8IOL - chains A and C of the 8 polymer chains in the assembly; structure by electron microscopy, 2.90 A resolution.

== Chain A (and C) ==
Protein: Ribulose bisphosphate carboxylase large chain
From: Synechococcus elongatus PCC 6301
Notes: EC 4.1.1.39; chain C of this document is another copy of the same molecule, construct and numbering; everything in this record applies to it too
UniProt: P00880 (RBL_SYNP6); numbering as in UniProt (aligned over 1-472)
Amino-acid sequence (472 residues; numbered 1 to 472; the number before each row is that of its first residue):
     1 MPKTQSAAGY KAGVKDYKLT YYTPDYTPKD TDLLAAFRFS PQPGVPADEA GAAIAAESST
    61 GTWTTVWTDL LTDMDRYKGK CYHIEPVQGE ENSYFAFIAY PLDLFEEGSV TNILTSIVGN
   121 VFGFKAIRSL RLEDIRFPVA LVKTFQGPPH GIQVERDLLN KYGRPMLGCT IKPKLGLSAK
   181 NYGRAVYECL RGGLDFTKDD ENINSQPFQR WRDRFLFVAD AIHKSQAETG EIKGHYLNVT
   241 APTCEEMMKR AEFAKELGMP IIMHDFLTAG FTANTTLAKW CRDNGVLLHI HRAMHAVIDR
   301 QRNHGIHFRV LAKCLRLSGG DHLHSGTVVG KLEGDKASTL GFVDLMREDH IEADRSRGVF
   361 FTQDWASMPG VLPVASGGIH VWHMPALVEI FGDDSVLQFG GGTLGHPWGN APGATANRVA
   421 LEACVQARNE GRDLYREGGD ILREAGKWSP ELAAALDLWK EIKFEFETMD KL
Not modelled in the structure: 1-15, 68-71, 401-403, 464-472
Curated features (UniProtKB/Swiss-Prot):
  - motif: E461 to E467 (Interacts with RbcX2)
  - active site (Proton acceptor): K172, H291
  - binding site (substrate): N120, T170, K174, R292, H324, S376
  - binding site (Mg(2+)): K198, D200, E201
  - site: K331 (Transition state stabilizer)
  - modified residue: K198 (N6-carboxylysine)
  - mutagenesis: E49 (E49A/C: Does not form the RbcL8-(RbcX2)8 complex), A53 (A53H: Wild-type formation of the RbcL8-(RbcX2)8 complex), W67 to L71 (Alters the RbcL-RbcS interface, RbcS cannot displace RbcX2 from assembly intermediate), E106 (E106Q: Protein aggregates, forms RbcL2-RbcX(2)2 homodimer intermediate poorly), A126 (A126Y: Reduced formation of the RbcL8-(RbcX2)8 complex), R212 (R212S: Forms stable homodimer in presence of RbcX2 but does not form RbcL8 form), E461 to L472 (Remains bound to GroEL), F464 (F464A: Remains bound to GroEL), F466 (F466A: Remains bound to GroEL)

== How chain A and chain C interact ==
Pairs across the interface (14; chain A residue first):
  S178(A) - D157(C)
  K180(A) - D157(C)
  K180(A) - N160(C)  hydrogen bond
  K180(A) - Y162(C)
  P207(A) - K143(C)
  R210(A) - R282(C)
  R212(A) - R282(C)
  R212(A) - D283(C)  hydrogen bond (side chain-backbone)
  R212(A) - N284(C)
  R212(A) - G285(C)
  D213(A) - V154(C)
  F217(A) - D157(C)
  F217(A) - L158(C)  hydrophobic
  K249(A) - D283(C)  salt bridge
Other interface residues (no listed pair), chain A (9 interface residues in all): A179
Other interface residues (no listed pair), chain C (13 interface residues in all): H150, K255, S367

== Summary ==
9 residues of chain A face 13 of chain C across their interface, with 2 hydrogen bonds and 1 salt bridge.
Polar pairs include K249(A)-D283(C), K180(A)-N160(C) and R212(A)-D283(C).
Chain A and chain C are both Ribulose bisphosphate carboxylase large chain (Synechococcus elongatus PCC 6301);
the structure, The complex of Rubisco large subunit (RbcL), was determined by electron microscopy (same
publication as 8ILB, 8ILM, 8IO2 and 8IOJ).
